Entry 6BDJ (X-ray diffraction, 2.15 A resolution); this record covers chain A.

== Chain A ==
Protein: Tetur07g02040
Source organism: Tetranychus urticae
UniProt: T1K8P1 (T1K8P1_TETUR); residues 23-259 here = UniProt positions 23-259
Chain sequence (245 residues; row label = number of the first residue in the row):
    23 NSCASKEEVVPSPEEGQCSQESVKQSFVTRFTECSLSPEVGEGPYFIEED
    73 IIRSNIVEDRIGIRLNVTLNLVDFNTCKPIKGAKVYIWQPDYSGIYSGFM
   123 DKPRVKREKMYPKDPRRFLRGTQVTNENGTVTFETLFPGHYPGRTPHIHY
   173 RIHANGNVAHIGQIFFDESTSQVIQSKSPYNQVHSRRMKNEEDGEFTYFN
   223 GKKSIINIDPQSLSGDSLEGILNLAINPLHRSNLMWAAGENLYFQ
Disordered / not traced: 23-55, 206-208, 236-237, 260-267
Sequence notes: expression tag (260-267)
Disulfide bonds: C56-C99
Metal / ion sites: Fe ion: Y118, Y163, H169, H171
From the paper describing this entry:
  - Fe ion coordination: Y118, H169, H171
  - contacts within the chain: E64-W110, Y67-W110
  - conformationally variable residues (loop rearrangement, side-chain flip): D123 to K131, Y163
  - catalytic residues: R166 (proposed by the authors, not directly observed)
  - catalytic residues: Y163

== In short ==
Y118, Y163, H169 and H171 coordinate a Fe ion ion. The paper reports catalytic residues R166 and Y163; Fe ion
coordination by Y118, H169 and H171.
Chain A is Tetur07g02040 (Tetranychus urticae); the structure, Crystal structure of dioxygenase Tetur07g02040,
was determined by X-ray diffraction, deposited together with 5VG2.
